1AKY - chain A; structure by X-ray diffraction, 1.63 A resolution.

[Chain A]
Protein: Adenylate kinase
Organism: Saccharomyces cerevisiae
Notes: EC 2.7.4.3
UniProt: P07170 (KAD1_YEAST); residues 1-219 here correspond to UniProt positions 3-221 (UniProt number = residue number + 2)
Amino-acid sequence (220 residues; each row starts with the number of its first residue):
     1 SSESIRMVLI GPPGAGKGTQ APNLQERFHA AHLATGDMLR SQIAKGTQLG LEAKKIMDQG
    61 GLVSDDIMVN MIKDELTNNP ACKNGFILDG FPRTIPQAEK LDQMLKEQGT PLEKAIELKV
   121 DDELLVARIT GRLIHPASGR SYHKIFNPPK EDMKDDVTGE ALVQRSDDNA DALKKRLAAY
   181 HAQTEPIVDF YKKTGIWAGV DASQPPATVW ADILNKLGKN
Disordered / not traced: 1-2
Residues lining bound ligands: bis(adenosine)-5'-pentaphosphate (AP5): P12, P13, G14, A15, G16, K17, G18, T19, T35, G36, L39, R40, M57, G61, L62, V63, M68, G90, F91, R93, Q97, R128, I129, R132, S141, Y142, H143, F146, N147, R165, D167, R176, A202, Q204, P205, P206, V209
Curated features (UniProtKB/Swiss-Prot):
  - region: A34 to V63 (NMP), G131 to D168 (LID)
  - binding site (ATP): G14 to T19, R132, S141, Y142, Q204
  - binding site (AMP): T35, R40, G61 to V63, G90 to R93, Q97, R165, R176
  - modified residue: S1 (N-acetylserine)

[Overview]
Ligands of chain A: bis(adenosine)-5'-pentaphosphate. From UniProt: 10 ATP-binding residues and 12 AMP-binding
residues.
Chain A is Adenylate kinase (Saccharomyces cerevisiae); the structure, High-resolution structures of adenylate
kinase from yeast ligated with inhibitor AP5A, showing the pathway of phosphoryl ..., was determined by X-ray
diffraction together with 2AKY from the same study.
